PDB entry 7OMG | X-ray diffraction, 2.10 A resolution | chains A and P of the 3 polymer chains in the assembly

[Chain A]
Molecule: DNA polymerase
From: Thermococcus kodakarensis KOD1
Notes: EC 2.7.7.7
UniProt: P77933 (DPOL_THEKO); the construct lacks a stretch of the UniProt sequence, so the offset changes along the chain: 1-406 = UniProt 1-406; 407-490 = UniProt 767-850; 491-774 = UniProt 1388-1671
Chain sequence (774 residues; row label = number of the first residue in the row):
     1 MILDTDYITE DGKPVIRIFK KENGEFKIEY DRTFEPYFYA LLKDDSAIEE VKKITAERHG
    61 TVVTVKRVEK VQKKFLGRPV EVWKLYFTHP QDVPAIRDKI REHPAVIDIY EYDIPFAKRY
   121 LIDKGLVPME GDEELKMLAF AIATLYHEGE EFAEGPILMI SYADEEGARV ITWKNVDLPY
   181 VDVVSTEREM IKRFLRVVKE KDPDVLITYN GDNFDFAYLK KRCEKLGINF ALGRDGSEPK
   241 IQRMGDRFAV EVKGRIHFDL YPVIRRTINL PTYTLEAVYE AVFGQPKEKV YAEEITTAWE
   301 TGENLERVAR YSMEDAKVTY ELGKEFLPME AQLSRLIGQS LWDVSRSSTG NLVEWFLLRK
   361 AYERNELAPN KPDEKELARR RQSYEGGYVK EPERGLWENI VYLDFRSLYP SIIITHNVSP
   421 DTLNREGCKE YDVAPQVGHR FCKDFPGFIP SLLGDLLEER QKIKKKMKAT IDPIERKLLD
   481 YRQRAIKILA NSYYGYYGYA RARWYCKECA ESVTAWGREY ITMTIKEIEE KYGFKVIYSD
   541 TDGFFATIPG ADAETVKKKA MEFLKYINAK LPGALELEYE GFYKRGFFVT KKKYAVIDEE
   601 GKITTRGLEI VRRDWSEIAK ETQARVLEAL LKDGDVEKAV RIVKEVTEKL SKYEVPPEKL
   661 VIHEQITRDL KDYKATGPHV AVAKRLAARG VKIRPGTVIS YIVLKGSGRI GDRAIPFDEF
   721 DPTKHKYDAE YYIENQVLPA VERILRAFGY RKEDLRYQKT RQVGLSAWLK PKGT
Unresolved in the structure: 748-774
Differences from the reference sequence: engineered mutation Ala141 (Asp in P77933), Ala143 (Glu in P77933)
Disulfides: Cys428-Cys442, Cys506-Cys509
Metal / ion sites: Mg2+ site 1: Asp404, Glu580 (together with 2'-deoxyadenosine 5'-triphosphate); Mg2+ site 2: Asp404, Asp542 (together with 2'-deoxyadenosine 5'-triphosphate); Mn2+: Asp404, Phe405, Asp542 (together with 2'-deoxyadenosine 5'-triphosphate); Ca2+: Asn568, Leu571
Small-molecule neighbours: 2'-deoxyadenosine 5'-triphosphate (DTP): Asp404, Phe405, Arg406, Ser407, Leu408, Tyr409, Pro410, Arg460, Lys487, Asn491, Tyr494, Thr541, Asp542, Glu578, Glu580
What the authors report for this chain:
  - Mg2+ coordination: Asp404, Asp542, Glu580
  - binding site for Template: Tyr7, Glu35, Pro36, Tyr37, Pro90, Gln91, Val93, Pro94, Arg97, Glu111, Tyr112, Asp113, Ile114, Pro115, Phe116, Arg119, Ser348, Gly350, Arg501
  - specificity-determining residues: Pro36, Pro90, Phe116

[Chain P]
Molecule: Primer
Sequence (12 nucleotides; numbered 1 to 12; the number before each row is that of its first residue):
     1 GACCACGGCC AC
Modified positions: DOC (2',3'-dideoxycytidine-5'-monophosphate) at position 12

[How chain A and chain P interact]
Residue-residue contacts (29; chain A residue first):
  Asp540(A) - DOC_12(P)  sugar contact
  Thr541(A) - DOC_12(P)  sugar contact
  Lys592(A) - DA11(P)  hydrogen bond to the base
  Lys592(A) - DOC_12(P)  sugar contact
  Tyr594(A) - DOC_12(P)  hydrogen bond to the phosphate
  Arg606(A) - DA11(P)  phosphate contact
  Arg606(A) - DOC_12(P)  salt bridge to the phosphate
  Gly607(A) - DC10(P)  phosphate contact
  Gly607(A) - DA11(P)  hydrogen bond to the phosphate
  Val611(A) - DC10(P)  phosphate contact
  Val611(A) - DA11(P)  phosphate contact
  Arg612(A) - DG8(P)  base contact
  Arg612(A) - DC9(P)  hydrogen bond to the sugar
  Arg612(A) - DC10(P)  phosphate contact
  Arg613(A) - DC9(P)  salt bridge to the phosphate
  Arg613(A) - DC10(P)  hydrogen bond to the phosphate
  Asp614(A) - DC9(P)  sugar contact
  Glu664(A) - DC9(P)  phosphate contact
  Gln665(A) - DG8(P)  phosphate contact
  Gln665(A) - DC9(P)  hydrogen bond to the phosphate
  Thr667(A) - DG8(P)  hydrogen bond to the phosphate
  Arg668(A) - DG7(P)  salt bridge to the phosphate
  Arg668(A) - DG8(P)  salt bridge to the phosphate
  Tyr673(A) - DG7(P)  phosphate contact
  Tyr673(A) - DG8(P)  hydrogen bond to the phosphate
  Lys674(A) - DG7(P)  hydrogen bond to the phosphate
  Ala675(A) - DC6(P)  phosphate contact
  Ala675(A) - DG7(P)  hydrogen bond to the phosphate
  His679(A) - DG8(P)  salt bridge to the phosphate
Also at the interface, not in a pair above, chain A (23 interface residues in all): Asn269, Asp542, Thr605, His663, Ile666

[Overview]
The interface between chain A and chain P involves 23 residues on one side and 7 on the other; the contacts
include 10 hydrogen bonds and 5 salt bridges. Polar contacts include Lys592(A)-DA11(P), Arg612(A)-DC9(P) and
Tyr594(A)-DOC_12(P). From the paper: a binding site for Template at Tyr7(A), Glu35(A) and Pro36(A) among
others; Mg2+ coordination by Asp404(A), Asp542(A) and Glu580(A).
Chain A is DNA polymerase (Thermococcus kodakarensis KOD1) and chain P is Primer; the structure, Crystal
structure of KOD DNA Polymerase in a ternary complex with an Uracil containing template, was determined by
X-ray diffraction together with 7OM3 and 7OMB from the same study.
